7Z5E - chain A; structure by electron microscopy, 3.32 A resolution.

Chain A:
Protein: Capsid protein VP1
From: Minute virus of mice
Reference sequence: P03137 (CAPSD_MUMIP); residues 1-587 here correspond to UniProt positions 143-729 (UniProt number = residue number + 142)
Sequence (587 residues; each row starts with the number of its first residue):
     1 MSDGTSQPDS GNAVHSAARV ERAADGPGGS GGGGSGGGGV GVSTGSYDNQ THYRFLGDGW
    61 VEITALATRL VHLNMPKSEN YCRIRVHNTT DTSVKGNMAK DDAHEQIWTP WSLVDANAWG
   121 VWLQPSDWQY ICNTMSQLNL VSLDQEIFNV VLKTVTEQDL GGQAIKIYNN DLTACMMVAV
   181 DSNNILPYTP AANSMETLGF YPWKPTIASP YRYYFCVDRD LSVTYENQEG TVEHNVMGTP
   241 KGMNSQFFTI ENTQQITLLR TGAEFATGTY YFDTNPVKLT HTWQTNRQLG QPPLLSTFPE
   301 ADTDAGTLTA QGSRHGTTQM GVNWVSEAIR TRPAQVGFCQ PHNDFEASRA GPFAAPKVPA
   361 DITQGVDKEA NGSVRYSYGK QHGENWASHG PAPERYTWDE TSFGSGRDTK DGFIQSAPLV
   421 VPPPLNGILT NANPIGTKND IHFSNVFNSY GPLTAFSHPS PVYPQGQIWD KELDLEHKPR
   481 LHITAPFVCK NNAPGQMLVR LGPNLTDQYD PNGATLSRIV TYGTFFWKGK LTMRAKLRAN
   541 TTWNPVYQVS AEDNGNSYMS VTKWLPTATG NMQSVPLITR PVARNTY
Unresolved in the structure: 1-44
Construct notes: engineered mutation A263 (Asp405 in P03137); conflict P276 (Ser418 in P03137)
UniProt features mapped onto this chain:
  - binding site (Mg(2+)): N183
Reported in the primary citation:
  - mutagenesis - F55A (Dk = 21 %): increased stability (citing earlier work)

In short:
From UniProt: Mg2+-binding residue N183. The paper reports that F55A increases stability.
Chain A is Capsid protein VP1 (Minute virus of mice); the structure, VP2-only capsid of MVM D263A mutant, was
determined by electron microscopy (same publication as 7Z5D and 7Z5F).
